PDB entry 8DTO | electron microscopy, 3.57 A resolution | chains C and D of the 12 polymer chains in the assembly

[Chain C]
Name: MU89 Heavy Chain
Source organism: Mus musculus
Amino-acid sequence (126 residues; each row starts with the number of its first residue):
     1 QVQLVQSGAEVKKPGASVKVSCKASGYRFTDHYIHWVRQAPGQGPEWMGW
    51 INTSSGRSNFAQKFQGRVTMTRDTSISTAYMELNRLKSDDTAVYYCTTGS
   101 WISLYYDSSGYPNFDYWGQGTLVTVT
Cystine bridges: Cys22-Cys96
What the authors report for this chain:
  - contacts within the chain: Thr98-Tyr116 (backbone contact), Thr98-Asp115 (backbone contact)

[Chain D]
Name: MU89 Light Chain
Source organism: Mus musculus
Amino-acid sequence (106 residues; numbered 5 to 110; the number before each row is that of its first residue):
     5 TQPASVSGSPGQPITISCTGTSSDVGNYDLVSWYQQHPGNAPKYMIYEVT
    55 KRPAGISNRFSGSKSGNTASLTISGLQAEDAADYYCCSYAGSSTVIFGGG
   105 TKVTVL
Cystine bridges: Cys22-Cys90
What the authors report for this chain:
  - binding site for alpha-D-mannopyranose: Tyr48
  - mutagenesis - S27Y: increased binding to heterologous Envs
  - mutagenesis - S27Y: unchanged binding to CH848.3.D0949.10.17chim.6R.DS.SOSIP.664_N133D_N138T gp120

[How chain C and chain D interact]
Contacting residue pairs (29):
  Gln39(C) with Gln40(D), hydrogen bond; Tyr89(D)
  Gly44(C) with Tyr89(D); Gly103(D)
  Pro45(C) with Tyr89(D); Phe101(D)
  Trp47(C) with Ser97(D); Thr98(D); Val99(D); Phe101(D)
  Trp50(C) with Ser97(D), hydrogen bond (side chain-backbone)
  Asn59(C) with Ser97(D), hydrogen bond
  Tyr95(C) with Asn44(D); Ala45(D)
  Gly110(C) with Tyr93(D); Val99(D)
  Tyr111(C) with Leu34(D), hydrophobic
  Pro112(C) with Leu34(D); Ser36(D), hydrogen bond (backbone-side chain); Tyr38(D), hydrogen bond (backbone-side chain); Cys91(D), hydrophobic; Tyr93(D)
  Asn113(C) with Tyr51(D)
  Phe114(C) with Tyr38(D); Tyr48(D); Phe101(D), hydrophobic
  Asp115(C) with Tyr48(D), hydrogen bond
  Trp117(C) with Pro46(D)
  Gly118(C) with Ala45(D)
Interface residues without a listed pair, chain C (17 interface residues in all): Glu46, Ser109
Interface residues without a listed pair, chain D (19 interface residues in all): Ser92, Ser96
Interface features reported in the paper:
  - residue pairs: Asp115(C)-Tyr48(D) (hydrogen bond)

[Summary]
The interface between chain C and chain D involves 17 residues on one side and 19 on the other, with 6
hydrogen bonds. Polar contacts include Gln39(C)-Gln40(D), Trp50(C)-Ser97(D) and Asn59(C)-Ser97(D). The authors
report a hydrogen bond between Asp115(C) and Tyr48(D). From the paper: a binding site for
alpha-D-mannopyranose at Tyr48(D); S27Y of chain D increases binding to heterologous Envs.
Chain C is MU89 Heavy Chain and chain D is MU89 Light Chain, both from Mus musculus; the structure, Vaccine
elicited Antibody MU89 bound to CH848.D949.10.17_N133D_N138T.DS.SOSIP.664 HIV-1 Env trimer, was determined by
electron microscopy together with 8DY6 from the same study.
